4L3G - chains A and C of the 6 polymer chains in the assembly; structure by X-ray diffraction, 2.05 A resolution.

Chain A:
Molecule: Methylamine utilization protein MauG
Source organism: Paracoccus denitrificans
Notes: EC 1.-.-.-
UniProtKB: Q51658 (MAUG_PARDP); residues 1-367 here correspond to UniProt positions 21-387 (UniProt number = residue number + 20)
Sequence (373 residues; row label = number of the first residue in the row):
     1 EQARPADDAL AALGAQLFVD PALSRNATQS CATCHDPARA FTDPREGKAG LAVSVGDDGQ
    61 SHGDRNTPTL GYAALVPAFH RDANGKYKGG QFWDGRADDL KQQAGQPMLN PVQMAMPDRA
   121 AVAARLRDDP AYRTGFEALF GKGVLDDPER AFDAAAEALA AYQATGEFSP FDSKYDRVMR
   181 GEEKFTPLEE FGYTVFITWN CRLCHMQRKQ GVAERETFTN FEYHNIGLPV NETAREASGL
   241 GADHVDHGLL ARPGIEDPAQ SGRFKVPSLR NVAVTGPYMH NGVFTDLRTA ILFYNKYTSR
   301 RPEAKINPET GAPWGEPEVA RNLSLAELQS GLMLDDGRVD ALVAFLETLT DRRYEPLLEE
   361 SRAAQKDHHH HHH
Unresolved in the structure: 1-5, 360-373
Modified residues: Pro107 (4-hydroxyproline; HYP)
Sequence notes: engineered mutation Gln113 (Glu133 in Q51658); expression tag (368-373)
Ion coordination: heme c Fe site 1 near His35 (its only coordinating residue here); Ca2+: Asn66, Thr275, Pro277; heme c Fe site 2: His205, Tyr294; Na+ site 1: Asn231, Thr233; Na+ site 2: Leu250, Arg252, Ile255
Ligand contacts:
  - heme c (HEC), molecule 1: Gln29, Ser30, Cys31, Cys34, His35, Ser54, Val55, Gly56, Arg65, Asn66, Thr67, Pro68, Thr69, Leu70, Gln91, Phe92, Trp93, Arg96, Leu100, Gln103, Ala104, Pro107, Met108, Gln113, Met114, Leu159, Gln163, Lys265
  - heme c (HEC), molecule 2: Trp93, Asn200, Cys201, Cys204, His205, His224, Ile226, Leu228, Phe264, Lys265, Val266, Pro267, Leu269, Val272, Thr275, Tyr278, Met279, His280, Leu287, Ala290, Ile291, Tyr294, Ser324, Glu327, Leu334, Leu342, Leu346
Swiss-Prot annotation at these positions:
  - binding site (heme c): Cys31, Cys34, His35, Cys201, Cys204, His205, His280

Chain C:
Molecule: methylamine dehydrogenase light chain
Source organism: Paracoccus denitrificans
Notes: EC 1.4.99.3
UniProtKB: A1BBA0 (A1BBA0_PARDP); residues 1-131 here correspond to UniProt positions 58-188 (UniProt number = residue number + 57)
Sequence (137 residues; row label = number of the first residue in the row):
     1 ADAPAGTDPR AKWVPQDNDI QACDYWRHCS IDGNICDCSG GSLTNCPPGT KLATASWVAS
    61 CYNPTDGQSY LIAYRDCCGY NVSGRCPCLN TEGELPVYRP EFANDIIWCF GAEDDAMTYH
   121 CTISPIVGKA SHHHHHH
Unresolved in the structure: 1-6, 132-137
Disulfide bonds: Cys23-Cys88, Cys29-Cys61, Cys36-Cys121, Cys38-Cys86, Cys46-Cys77, Cys78-Cys109
Covalently attached groups: covalent link Trp57-Trp108
Modified residues: Trp57 (2-amino-3-(6,7-dioxo-6,7-dihydro-1H-indol-3-yl)-propionic acid; TRQ)
Sequence notes: expression tag (132-137)

How chain A and chain C interact:
Residue-residue contacts (30; chain A residue first):
  Val178(A) - Ser131(C)
  Phe185(A) - Ser131(C)
  Glu190(A) - Ser131(C)
  Phe191(A) - Glu101(C)
  Tyr193(A) - Leu71(C)
  Tyr193(A) - Lys129(C)
  Thr194(A) - Glu101(C)
  Thr194(A) - Phe102(C)
  Val195(A) - Glu101(C)
  Ile197(A) - Leu71(C)  hydrophobic
  Thr198(A) - Ser56(C)  hydrogen bond (backbone-side chain)
  Thr198(A) - Val58(C)
  Thr198(A) - Glu101(C)
  Trp199(A) - Glu101(C)  hydrogen bond
  Arg202(A) - Thr54(C)  hydrogen bond (side chain-backbone)
  Arg202(A) - Ser56(C)  hydrogen bond
  Arg202(A) - Arg75(C)
  Leu203(A) - Thr54(C)
  Gln210(A) - Thr44(C)
  Gln210(A) - Ile126(C)
  Gly211(A) - Ile126(C)  hydrogen bond (backbone-backbone)
  Gly211(A) - Val127(C)
  Gly211(A) - Gly128(C)
  Val212(A) - Ile126(C)  hydrophobic
  Val212(A) - Gly128(C)
  Val212(A) - Lys129(C)
  Ser330(A) - Phe110(C)
  Ser330(A) - Gly111(C)  hydrogen bond (backbone-backbone)
  Arg338(A) - Pro100(C)
  Arg338(A) - Glu101(C)  salt bridge
Other interface residues (no listed pair), chain A (21 interface residues in all): Met179, Ala326, Gln329, Leu332
Other interface residues (no listed pair), chain C (20 interface residues in all): Ala55, Tyr70, Pro125, Ala130

Overview:
The interface between chain A and chain C involves 21 residues on one side and 20 on the other, with 6
hydrogen bonds and 1 salt bridge. Polar pairs include Arg338(A)-Glu101(C), Thr198(A)-Ser56(C) and
Trp199(A)-Glu101(C). Ligands of chain A: heme c.
Here chain A is Methylamine utilization protein MauG and chain C is methylamine dehydrogenase light chain,
both from Paracoccus denitrificans. Entry 4L3G (Crystal Structure of the E113Q-MauG/pre-Methylamine
Dehydrogenase Complex Aged 120 Days) was determined by X-ray diffraction together with 4L1Q and 4L3H from the
same study.
